Entry 6X40 (electron microscopy, 2.86 A resolution); this record covers chains D and K of the 9 polymer chains in the assembly.

Chain D:
Protein: Gamma-aminobutyric acid receptor subunit alpha-1
From: Homo sapiens
Reference sequence: P14867 (GBRA1_HUMAN); the construct has insertions or renumbered stretches relative to UniProt, so the offset changes along the chain: 1-312 = UniProt 28-339; 320-358 = UniProt 418-456
Chain sequence (358 residues; each row starts with the number of its first residue):
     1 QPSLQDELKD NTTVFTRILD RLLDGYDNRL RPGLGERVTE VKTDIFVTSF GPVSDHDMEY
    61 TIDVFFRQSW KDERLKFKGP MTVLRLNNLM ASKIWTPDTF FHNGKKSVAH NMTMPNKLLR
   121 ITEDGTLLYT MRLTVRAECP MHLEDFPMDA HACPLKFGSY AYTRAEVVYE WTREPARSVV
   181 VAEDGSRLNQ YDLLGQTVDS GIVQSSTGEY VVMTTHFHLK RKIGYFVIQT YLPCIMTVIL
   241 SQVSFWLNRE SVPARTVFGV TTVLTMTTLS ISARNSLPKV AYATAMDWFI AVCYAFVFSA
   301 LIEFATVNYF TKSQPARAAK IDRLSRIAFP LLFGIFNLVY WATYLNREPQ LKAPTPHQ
Unresolved in the structure: 1-9, 348-358
Construct notes: linker (313-319)
Cystine bridges: C139-C153
Covalently attached groups: N-acetylglucosamine (NAG) linked to N111
Residues lining bound ligands:
  - gamma-amino-butanoic acid (ABU): F65, R67, L118, T130
  - picrotoxin (RI5; (1aR,2aR,3S,6R,6aS,8aS,8bR,9R)-2a-hydroxy-8b-methyl-9-(prop-1-en-2-yl)hexahydro-3,6-methano-1,5,7-trioxacyclopenta[ij]c yclopropa[a]azulene-4,8(3H)-dione): V257, V260, T261
Curated features (UniProtKB/Swiss-Prot):
  - binding site (4-aminobutanoate): R67, T130
  - binding site (3alpha-hydroxy-5alpha-pregnan-11,20-dione): W246
  - glycosylation (N-linked (GlcNAc...) asparagine): N11, N111

Chain K:
Protein: IgG2b Fab Heavy Chain
From: Mus musculus
Notes: antibody fragment or engineered binder
Chain sequence (454 residues; each row starts with the number of its first residue):
     1 EVQLQQSGAE LVKPGASVKL SCTASGFNIK DTYMYWVKQR PEQGLEWIGR IDPANGDTKY
    61 DPKFQGKATI TTDTFSNTAY LQLSSLTSED TAVYYCARKG LRWAMDYWGQ GTSVTVSTAK
   121 TTPPSVYPLA PGCGDTTGSS VTLGCLVKGY FPESVTVTWN SGSLSSSVHT FPALLQSGLY
   181 TMSSSVTVPS STWPSQTVTC SVAHPASSTT VDKKLEPSGP ISTINPCPPC KECHKCPAPN
   241 LEGGPSVFIF PPNIKDVLMI SLTPKVTCVV VDVSEDDPDV QISWFVNNVE VHTAQTQTHR
   301 EDYNSTIRVV STLPIQHQDW MSGKEFKCKV NNKDLPSPIE RTISKIKGLV RAPQVYILPP
   361 PAEQLSRKDV SLTCLVVGFN PGDISVEWTS NGHTEENYKD TAPVLDSDGS YFIYSKLNMK
   421 TSKWEKTDSF SCNVRHEGLK NYYLKKTISR SPGK
Unresolved in the structure: 1, 119-454
Cystine bridges: C22-C96

Interface between chain D and chain K:
Pairs across the interface - 17 pairs, chain D then chain K:
  K42(D) - D31(K)  hydrogen bond (side chain-backbone)
  K71(D) - D31(K)  salt bridge
  D124(D) - K30(K)
  E170(D) - L101(K)
  E170(D) - R102(K)
  E170(D) - W103(K)
  W171(D) - W103(K)  hydrogen bond (backbone-side chain)
  T172(D) - Y33(K)  hydrogen bond (backbone-side chain)
  T172(D) - W103(K)
  R173(D) - Y33(K)
  R173(D) - W103(K)
  E174(D) - Y35(K)
  E174(D) - R50(K)  salt bridge
  E174(D) - W103(K)
  R177(D) - R50(K)
  R177(D) - K59(K)
  S200(D) - R102(K)  hydrogen bond (backbone-side chain)
Interface residues without a listed pair, chain D (13 interface residues in all): P175, G201, I202
Interface residues without a listed pair, chain K (12 interface residues in all): N28, T32, K99

Summary:
The interface between chain D and chain K involves 13 residues on one side and 12 on the other, with 4
hydrogen bonds and 2 salt bridges. Among the polar pairs are K71(D)-D31(K), E174(D)-R50(K) and K42(D)-D31(K).
Chain D binds gamma-amino-butanoic acid and picrotoxin.
Chain D is Gamma-aminobutyric acid receptor subunit alpha-1 (Homo sapiens) and chain K is IgG2b Fab Heavy
Chain (Mus musculus); the structure, Human GABAA receptor alpha1-beta2-gamma2 subtype in complex with GABA
plus picrotoxin, was determined by electron microscopy, deposited together with 6X3S, 6X3T, 6X3U, 6X3V, 6X3W,
6X3X and 6X3Z.
